PDB entry 3NUS | X-ray diffraction, 2.75 A resolution | chain A

Chain A:
Name: phosphoinositide-dependent kinase-1
From: Homo sapiens
UniProt: Q9UPJ8 (Q9UPJ8_HUMAN); residues 73-358 here correspond to UniProt positions 65-350 (UniProt number = residue number - 8)
Chain sequence (286 residues; each row starts with the number of its first residue):
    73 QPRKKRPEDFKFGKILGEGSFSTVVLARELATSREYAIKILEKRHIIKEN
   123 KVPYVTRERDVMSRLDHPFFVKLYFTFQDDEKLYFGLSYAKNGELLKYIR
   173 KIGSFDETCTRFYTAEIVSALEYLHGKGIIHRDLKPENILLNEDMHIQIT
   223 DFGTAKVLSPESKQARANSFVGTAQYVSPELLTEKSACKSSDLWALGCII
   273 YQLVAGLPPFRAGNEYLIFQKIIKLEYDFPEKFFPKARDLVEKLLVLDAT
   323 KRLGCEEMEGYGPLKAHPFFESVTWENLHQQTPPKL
Disordered / not traced: 232-240
Modified / non-standard residues: Ser241 (phosphoserine; SEP)
Small-molecule neighbours: 1H-indazol-3-amine (JNZ): Leu88, Val96, Ala109, Leu159, Ser160, Tyr161, Ala162, Leu212, Thr222

In short:
Ligands of chain A: 1H-indazol-3-amine.
Chain A is phosphoinositide-dependent kinase-1 (Homo sapiens); the structure, phosphoinositide-dependent
kinase-1 (PDK1) with fragment8, was determined by X-ray diffraction, deposited together with 3NUU and 3NUY.
